PDB entry 7NKH | electron microscopy, 2.78 A resolution | chains F and G of the 7 polymer chains in the assembly

# Chain F
Protein: ATP synthase subunit beta
Source organism: Mycolicibacterium smegmatis MC2 155
Notes: EC 7.1.2.2
UniProtKB: A0R200 (ATPB_MYCS2); numbering as in UniProt (aligned over 1-475)
Amino-acid sequence (475 residues; numbered 1 to 475; the number before each row is that of its first residue):
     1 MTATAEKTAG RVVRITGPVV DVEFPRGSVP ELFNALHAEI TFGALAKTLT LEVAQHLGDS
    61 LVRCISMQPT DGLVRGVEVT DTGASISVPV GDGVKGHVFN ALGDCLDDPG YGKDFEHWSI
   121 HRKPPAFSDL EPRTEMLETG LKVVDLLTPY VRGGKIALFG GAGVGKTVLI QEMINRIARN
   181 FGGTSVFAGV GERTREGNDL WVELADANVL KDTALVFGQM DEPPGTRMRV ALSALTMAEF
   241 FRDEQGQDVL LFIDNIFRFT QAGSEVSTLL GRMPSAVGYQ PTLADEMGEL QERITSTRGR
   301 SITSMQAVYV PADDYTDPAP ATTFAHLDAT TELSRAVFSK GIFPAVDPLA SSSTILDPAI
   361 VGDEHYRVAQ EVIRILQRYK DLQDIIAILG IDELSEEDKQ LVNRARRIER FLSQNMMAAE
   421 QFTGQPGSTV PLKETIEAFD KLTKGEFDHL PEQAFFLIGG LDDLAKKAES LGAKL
Unresolved in the structure: 1-6, 475
Ion coordination: Mg2+: T167 (together with ATP)
Ligand contacts: ATP (adenosine-5'-triphosphate): G161, A162, G163, V164, G165, K166, T167, V168, E192, R193, E196, Y309, F338, F343, M416, A419, F422, T423

# Chain G
Protein: ATP synthase gamma chain
Source organism: Mycolicibacterium smegmatis MC2 155
UniProtKB: A0R201 (ATPG_MYCS2); residue numbers follow UniProt; this construct covers 1-307
Amino-acid sequence (307 residues; numbered 1 to 307; the number before each row is that of its first residue):
     1 MAATLRELRG RIRSAGSIKK ITKAQELIAT SRIAKAQARV EAARPYAAEI TNMLTELAGA
    61 SALDHPLLVE RKQPKRAGVL VVSSDRGLCG AYNANVLRRA EELFSLLRDE GKDPVLYVVG
   121 RKALGYFSFR QRTVVESWTG FSERPTYENA REIADTLVNA FMAGADDEGD DAGADGILGV
   181 DELHIVFTEF RSMLSQTAVA RRAAPMEVEY VGEVETGPRT LYSFEPDPET LFDALLPRYI
   241 ATRVYAALLE AAASESASRR RAMKSATDNA DDLIKALTLA ANRERQAQIT QEISEIVGGA
   301 NALAGSK
Unresolved in the structure: 1-2, 36-85, 95-257, 305-307

# How chain F and chain G interact
Pairs across the interface (9):
  M273(F) - A302(G)  hydrophobic
  A387(F) - N269(G)  hydrogen bond (backbone-side chain)
  I388(F) - A266(G)
  I388(F) - N269(G)  hydrogen bond (backbone-side chain)
  I388(F) - L273(G)  hydrophobic
  L389(F) - A266(G)  hydrophobic
  D392(F) - G90(G)
  E393(F) - G87(G)
  E393(F) - L88(G)  hydrogen bond (side chain-backbone)
Other interface residues (no listed pair), chain G (11 interface residues in all): I18, C89, A91, A270

# In short
6 residues of chain F and 11 residues of chain G are in contact; the contacts include 3 hydrogen bonds. Polar
contacts include A387(F)-N269(G), I388(F)-N269(G) and E393(F)-L88(G). Ligands of chain F: ATP.
Here chain F is ATP synthase subunit beta and chain G is ATP synthase gamma chain, both from Mycolicibacterium
smegmatis MC2 155. Entry 7NKH (Mycobacterium smegmatis ATP synthase F1 state 2) was determined by electron
microscopy together with 7NJK, 7NJL, 7NJM, 7NJN, 7NJO, 7NJP and 20 further entries from the same study.
